Entry 5B3A (X-ray diffraction, 2.14 A resolution); this record covers chain A.

Chain A:
Protein: Protein CysO
Source organism: Aeropyrum pernix K1
Notes: EC 4.2.1.22, 2.5.1.47, 2.5.1.65
Reference sequence: Q9YBL2 (CYSO_AERPE); residue numbers follow UniProt; this construct covers 1-389
Sequence (389 residues; numbered 1 to 389; the number before each row is that of its first residue):
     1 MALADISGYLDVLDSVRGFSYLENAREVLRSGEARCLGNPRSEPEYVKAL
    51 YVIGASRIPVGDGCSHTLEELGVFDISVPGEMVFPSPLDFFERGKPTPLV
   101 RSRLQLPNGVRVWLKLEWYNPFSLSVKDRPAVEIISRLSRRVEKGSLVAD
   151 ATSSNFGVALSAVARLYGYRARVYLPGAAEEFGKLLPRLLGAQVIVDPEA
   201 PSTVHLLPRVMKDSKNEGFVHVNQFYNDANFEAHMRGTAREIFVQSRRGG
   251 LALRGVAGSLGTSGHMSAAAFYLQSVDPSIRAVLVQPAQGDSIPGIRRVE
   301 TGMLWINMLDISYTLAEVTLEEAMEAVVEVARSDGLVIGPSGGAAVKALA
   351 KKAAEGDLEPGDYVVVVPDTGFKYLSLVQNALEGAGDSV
Not modelled in the structure: 1, 384-389
Ligand contacts: 0JO (2-{[(E)-{3-hydroxy-2-methyl-5-[(phosphonooxy)methyl]pyridin-4-yl}methylidene]amino}prop-2-enoic acid): Lys127, Ala151, Thr152, Ser153, Ser154, Asn155, Phe156, Gln224, Phe225, His234, Ser259, Leu260, Gly261, Thr262, Ser263, Gly264, His265, Pro294, Gly295, Ile296, Ser341, Pro368, Asp369, Tyr374
UniProt features mapped onto this chain:
  - binding site (pyridoxal 5'-phosphate): Asn155, Gly261 to His265, Ser341
  - modified residue: Lys127 (N6-(pyridoxal phosphate)lysine)

Summary:
Bound to chain A: compound 0JO. UniProt lists 7 pyridoxal 5'-phosphate-binding residues.
Chain A is Protein CysO (Aeropyrum pernix K1); the structure, Crystal Structure of O-Phoshoserine
Sulfhydrylase from Aeropyrum pernix in Complexed with the alpha-Aminoacrylate Intermediate, was determined by
X-ray diffraction, deposited together with 5B36.
